3JXC - chains A and L of the 4 polymer chains in the assembly; structure by X-ray diffraction, 1.90 A resolution.

== Chain A ==
Molecule: 20-nt DNA strand
Sequence (20 nucleotides; row label = number of the first residue in the row):
    21 CATTTAAGATATCTTAAATG
Metal / ion sites: thallium (I) ion site 1: DT24 (shared with 1 residue of chain B); thallium (I) ion site 2 near DG40 (its only coordinating residue here)

== Chain L ==
Protein: Repressor protein C2
From: Enterobacteria phage P22
Notes: fragment: N-terminal domain:
Reference sequence: P69202 (RPC2_BPP22); residues 2-68 here = UniProt positions 2-68
Sequence (67 residues; each row starts with the number of its first residue):
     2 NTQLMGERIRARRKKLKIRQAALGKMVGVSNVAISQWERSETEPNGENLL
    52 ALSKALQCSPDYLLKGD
Disordered / not traced: 2
Swiss-Prot annotation at these positions:
  - DNA-binding region: Gln21 to Arg40 (H-T-H motif)
From the paper describing this entry:
  - binding site for the 20-nt DNA strand (chain A): Val33
  - specificity-determining residues: Glu44

== Interface between chain A and chain L ==
Residue-residue contacts - 14 pairs, chain A then chain L:
  DA22(A) - Arg20(L)  salt bridge to the phosphate
  DT23(A) - Arg14(L)  salt bridge to the phosphate
  DT23(A) - Arg20(L)  phosphate contact
  DT23(A) - Gln21(L)  hydrogen bond to the phosphate
  DT23(A) - Asn32(L)  base contact
  DT24(A) - Arg11(L)  salt bridge to the phosphate
  DT24(A) - Gln21(L)  hydrogen bond to the phosphate
  DT24(A) - Asn32(L)  base contact
  DT24(A) - Val33(L)  base contact
  DT24(A) - Ser36(L)  hydrogen bond to the phosphate
  DT24(A) - Arg40(L)  salt bridge to the phosphate
  DT25(A) - Val33(L)  base contact
  DT25(A) - Arg40(L)  salt bridge to the phosphate
  DA26(A) - Val33(L)  base contact
Also at the interface, not in a pair above, chain A (7 interface residues in all): DA27, DT32
Also at the interface, not in a pair above, chain L (10 interface residues in all): Gln37, Asn46

== Overview ==
Chain A and chain L form an interface of 7 and 10 residues respectively; the contacts include 3 hydrogen bonds
and 5 salt bridges. Polar contacts include DT23(A)-Gln21(L), DT24(A)-Gln21(L) and DT24(A)-Ser36(L). The paper
reports a binding site for the 20-nt DNA strand (chain A) at Val33(L); the specificity determinant Glu44(L).
Chain A is a 20-nt DNA strand and chain L is Repressor protein C2 (Enterobacteria phage P22); the structure,
Crystal structure of the P22 c2 repressor protein in complex with synthetic operator 9T in the ..., was
determined by X-ray diffraction, deposited together with 3JXB and 3JXD.
